7F36 - chains D and G of the 8 polymer chains in the assembly; structure by X-ray diffraction, 3.10 A resolution.

Chain D:
Protein: N-acetyltransferase domain-containing protein
Organism: Salmonella typhimurium (strain LT2 / SGSC1412 / ATCC 700720)
UniProtKB: Q8ZL98 (Q8ZL98_SALTY); numbering as in UniProt (aligned over 1-161)
Chain sequence (169 residues; row label = number of the first residue in the row):
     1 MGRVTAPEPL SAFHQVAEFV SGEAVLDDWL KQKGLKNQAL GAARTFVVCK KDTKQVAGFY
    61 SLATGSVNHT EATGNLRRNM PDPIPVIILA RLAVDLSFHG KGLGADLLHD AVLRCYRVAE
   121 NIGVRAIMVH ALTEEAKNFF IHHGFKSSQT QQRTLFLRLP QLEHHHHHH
Disordered / not traced: 1, 161-169
Construct notes: engineered mutation Phe-140 (Tyr in Q8ZL98); expression tag (162-169)
Ion coordination: Ca2+ near Ser-97 (its only coordinating residue here)
What the authors report for this chain:
  - binding site for the 76-nt RNA strand: Trp-29, Lys-33, Lys-36, Asn-37, Asn-75, Arg-77, Arg-78, Asn-79, Met-80, Pro-81, Arg-91
  - specificity-determining residues: Arg-78, Asn-79
  - mutagenesis - V25E, L26E, W29F, N37A, R78A, N79A, L132E, Y140F: increased growth
  - specificity-determining residues: Val-25, Leu-26, Ala-131, Leu-132 (proposed by the authors, not directly observed)

Chain G:
Molecule: 76-nt RNA strand
Organism: Escherichia coli
Sequence (76 nucleotides; row label = number of the first residue in the row):
     1 GCGGGAAUAG CUCAGUUGGU AGAGCACGAC CUUGCCAAGG UCGGGGUCGC GAGUUCGAGU
    61 CUCGUUUCCC GCUCCA
Ion coordination: Ca2+ site 1: A7, A14; Ca2+ site 2 near U8 (its only coordinating residue here); Ca2+ site 3: G19, G59; Ca2+ site 4: G59, U60; Ca2+ site 5 near U65 (its only coordinating residue here)

Chain D / chain G interface:
Contacting residue pairs (21):
  His-69(D) / C74(G)  base contact
  Gly-74(D) / G71(G)  phosphate contact
  Asn-75(D) / C69(G)  phosphate contact
  Asn-75(D) / C70(G)  phosphate contact
  Arg-77(D) / C72(G)  salt bridge to the phosphate
  Arg-77(D) / C74(G)  hydrogen bond to the base
  Arg-78(D) / G1(G)  base contact
  Arg-78(D) / C70(G)  base contact
  Arg-78(D) / G71(G)  hydrogen bond to the base
  Arg-78(D) / C72(G)  base contact
  Arg-78(D) / U73(G)  base contact
  Asn-79(D) / G1(G)  hydrogen bond to the base
  Asn-79(D) / U73(G)  hydrogen bond to the base
  Asn-79(D) / C74(G)  hydrogen bond to the base
  Asn-79(D) / C75(G)  hydrogen bond to the base
  Met-80(D) / C74(G)  hydrogen bond to the base
  Met-80(D) / C75(G)  base contact
  Pro-81(D) / C75(G)  base contact
  Asp-82(D) / A76(G)  phosphate contact
  Pro-83(D) / A76(G)  phosphate contact
  Arg-158(D) / C69(G)  salt bridge to the phosphate
Interface residues without a listed pair, chain D (12 interface residues in all): Gln-149

Overview:
12 residues of chain D face 9 of chain G across their interface; the contacts include 7 hydrogen bonds and 2
salt bridges. Polar pairs include Arg-77(D)/C74(G), Arg-78(D)/G71(G) and Asn-79(D)/G1(G). From the paper: a
binding site for the 76-nt RNA strand at Trp-29(D), Lys-33(D) and Lys-36(D) among others; V25E, L26E and W29F
of chain D, among others, increase growth; 8 substitutions were tested in all.
Here chain D is N-acetyltransferase domain-containing protein (Salmonella typhimurium (strain LT2 / SGSC1412 /
ATCC 700720)) and chain G is a 76-nt RNA strand (Escherichia coli). Entry 7F36 (TacT complexed with
acetyl-glycyl-tRNAGly) was determined by X-ray diffraction together with 7F37 from the same study.
